3EIR - chain A; structure by X-ray diffraction, 2.10 A resolution.

[Chain A]
Protein: Putative ATP/GTP binding protein
Source organism: Burkholderia pseudomallei
UniProt: Q63KH5 (Q63KH5_BURPS); residue numbers follow UniProt; this construct covers 48-328
Chain sequence (281 residues; numbered 48 to 328; the number before each row is that of its first residue):
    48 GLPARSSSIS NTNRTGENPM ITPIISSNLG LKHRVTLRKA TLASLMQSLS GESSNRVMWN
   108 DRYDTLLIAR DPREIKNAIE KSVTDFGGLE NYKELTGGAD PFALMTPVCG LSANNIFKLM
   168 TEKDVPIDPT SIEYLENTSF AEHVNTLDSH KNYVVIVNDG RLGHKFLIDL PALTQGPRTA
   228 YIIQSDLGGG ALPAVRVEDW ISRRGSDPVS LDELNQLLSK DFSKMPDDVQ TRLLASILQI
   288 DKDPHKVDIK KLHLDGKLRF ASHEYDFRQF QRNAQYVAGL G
Unresolved in the structure: 48-77, 221-224, 328
Modified positions: C156 (cysteinesulfonic acid; OCS)
Curated features (UniProtKB/Swiss-Prot):
  - active site: C156, H211, Q231
  - mutagenesis: N107 to D108 (Impaired ability to mediate deamidation of host NEDD8, leading to decreased ability to inhibit the host cell cycle), F133 to L142 (Impaired ability to mediate deamidation of host NEDD8, leading to decreased ability to inhibit the host cell cycle), C156 (C156S: Abolished protein-glutamine deamidase activity, leading to impaired ability to inhibit the host cell cycle ...), N161 (N161A: Impaired ability to mediate deamidation of host NEDD8, leading to decreased ability to inhibit the host cell cycle; when associated with A-177), T177 (T177A: Impaired ability to mediate deamidation of host NEDD8, leading to decreased ability to inhibit the host cell cycle; when associated with A-161), H211 (H211N: Abolished ability to inhibit the host cell cycle), Q231 (Q231A: Abolished ability to inhibit the host cell cycle)
What the authors report for this chain:
  - contacts within the chain: Y110-K165 (hydrogen bond), Y110-N161 (hydrogen bond), L166-N320 (hydrogen bond)
  - catalytic residues: C156, H211, Q231, L234
  - post-translational modification sites: C156
  - specificity-determining residues: D233 (proposed by the authors, not directly observed)
  - conformationally variable residues (order/disorder transition): T221 to P224

[In short]
From UniProt: 3 active-site residues and 17 mutagenesis sites. From the paper: catalytic residues C156, H211
and Q231 among others; the specificity determinant D233.
Chain A is Putative ATP/GTP binding protein (Burkholderia pseudomallei); the structure, Crystal structure of
CHBP, a Cif Homologue from Burkholderia pseudomallei, was determined by X-ray diffraction (same publication as
3EIT).
